6C0W - chains F and I of the 11 polymer chains in the assembly; structure by electron microscopy, 4.00 A resolution.

== Chain F ==
Molecule: Histone H4
Source organism: Homo sapiens
UniProtKB: P62805 (H4_HUMAN); residues 0-101 here correspond to UniProt positions 1-102 (UniProt number = residue number + 1)
Chain sequence (102 residues; row label = number of the first residue in the row; numbering starts at 0):
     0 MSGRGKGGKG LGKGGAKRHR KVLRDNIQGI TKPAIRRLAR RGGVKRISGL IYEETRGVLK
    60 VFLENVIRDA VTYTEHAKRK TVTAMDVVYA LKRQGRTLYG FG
Not modelled in the structure: 0-23
Curated features (UniProtKB/Swiss-Prot):
  - DNA-binding region: Lys16 to Lys20
  - modified residue: Ser1 (N-acetylserine), Arg3 (Asymmetric dimethylarginine), Lys5 (N6-(2-hydroxyisobutyryl)lysine), Lys8 (N6-(2-hydroxyisobutyryl)lysine), Lys12 (N6-(2-hydroxyisobutyryl)lysine), Lys16 (N6-(2-hydroxyisobutyryl)lysine), Lys20 (N6,N6,N6-trimethyllysine), Lys31 (N6-(2-hydroxyisobutyryl)lysine), Lys44 (N6-(2-hydroxyisobutyryl)lysine), Ser47 (Phosphoserine), Tyr51 (Phosphotyrosine), Lys59 (N6-(2-hydroxyisobutyryl)lysine), Lys77 (N6-(2-hydroxyisobutyryl)lysine), Lys79 (N6-(2-hydroxyisobutyryl)lysine), Thr80 (Phosphothreonine), Tyr88 (Phosphotyrosine), Lys91 (N6-(2-hydroxyisobutyryl)lysine)
  - cross-link (Glycyl lysine isopeptide (Lys-Gly)): Lys12 (interchain with G-Cter in SUMO2), Lys20 (interchain with G-Cter in SUMO2), Lys31 (interchain with G-Cter in SUMO2), Lys59 (interchain with G-Cter in SUMO2), Lys79 (interchain with G-Cter in SUMO2), Lys91 (interchain with G-Cter in SUMO2)

== Chain I ==
Molecule: 147 mer DNA
Sequence (147 nucleotides; row label = number of the first residue in the row; numbers below 1 keep their minus sign (DA-73 is residue -73)):
   -73 ATCTGAGAAT CCGGTGCCGA GGCCGCTCAA TTGGTCGTAG ACAGCTCTAG CACCGCTTAA
   -13 ACGCACGTAC GCGCTGTCCC CCGCGTTTTA ACCGCCAAGG GGATTACTCC CTAGTCTCCA
    47 GGCACGTGTC AGATATATAC ATCCGAT
Not modelled in the structure: -73 to -70, 70-73

== How chain F and chain I interact ==
Contacting residue pairs (9):
  Arg39(F) - DC8(I)  salt bridge to the phosphate
  Arg45(F) - DC7(I)  hydrogen bond to the sugar
  Arg45(F) - DC8(I)  phosphate contact
  Ile46(F) - DC7(I)  sugar contact
  Ile46(F) - DC8(I)  hydrogen bond to the phosphate
  Arg78(F) - DG28(I)  phosphate contact
  Lys79(F) - DG27(I)  phosphate contact
  Lys79(F) - DG28(I)  hydrogen bond to the phosphate
  Thr80(F) - DG28(I)  hydrogen bond to the phosphate
Other interface residues (no listed pair), chain F (9 interface residues in all): Ser47, Gly48, Lys77

== Overview ==
9 residues of chain F and 4 residues of chain I are in contact; the contacts include 4 hydrogen bonds and 1
salt bridge. Among the polar pairs are Arg45(F)-DC7(I), Ile46(F)-DC8(I) and Lys79(F)-DG28(I). UniProt lists a
DNA-binding region on chain F.
Chain F is Histone H4 (Homo sapiens) and chain I is 147 mer DNA; the structure, Cryo-EM structure of human
kinetochore protein CENP-N with the centromeric nucleosome containing CENP-A, was determined by electron
microscopy together with 6EQT from the same study.
